PDB entry 3UB7 | X-ray diffraction, 1.40 A resolution | chains A and B

== Chain A (and B) ==
Molecule: chemoreceptor TlpB
From: Helicobacter pylori
Notes: fragment: Periplasmic portion; chain B of this document is another copy of the same molecule, construct and numbering; everything in this record applies to it too
Chain sequence (181 residues; numbered 31 to 211; the number before each row is that of its first residue):
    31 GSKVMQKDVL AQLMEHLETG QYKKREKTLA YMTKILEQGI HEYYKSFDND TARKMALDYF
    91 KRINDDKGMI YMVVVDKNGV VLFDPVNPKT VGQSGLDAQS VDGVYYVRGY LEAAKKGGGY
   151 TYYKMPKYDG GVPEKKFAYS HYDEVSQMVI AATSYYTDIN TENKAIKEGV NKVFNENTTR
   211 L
Not modelled in the structure: 31-41, 202-211 (chain B: 31-40, 202-211)
Ligand contacts: acetamide (ACM): Val103, Asp114, Val116, Asn117, Tyr136, Tyr140, Tyr153, Met155, Lys166
Reported in the primary citation:
  - mutagenesis - D114N: unchanged expression

== Interface between chain A and chain B ==
Contacting residue pairs (53; chain A residue first):
  Leu47(A) with Ile196(B), hydrophobic
  Gly50(A) with Ile196(B)
  Gln51(A) with Ile196(B)
  Lys54(A) with Glu192(B), salt bridge; Asn193(B)
  Thr58(A) with Met99(B)
  Tyr61(A) with Ile93(B); Gly98(B); Met99(B); Ile100(B), hydrogen bond (side chain-backbone)
  Met62(A) with Ile65(B), hydrophobic
  Lys64(A) with Asp96(B)
  Ile65(A) with Tyr89(B), hydrogen bond (backbone-side chain); Asp96(B)
  Gln68(A) with Tyr89(B); Arg92(B), hydrogen bond (backbone-side chain); Asp96(B), hydrogen bond
  Gly69(A) with Tyr89(B)
  Glu72(A) with Tyr73(B); Met85(B); Asp88(B); Tyr89(B); Arg92(B), salt bridge
  Tyr73(A) with Gly69(B), hydrogen bond (side chain-backbone); Glu72(B); Tyr73(B), hydrophobic
  Lys75(A) with Asp88(B), salt bridge; Arg92(B)
  Ser76(A) with Phe77(B); Met85(B)
  Phe77(A) with Ser76(B); Phe77(B), hydrophobic
  Met85(A) with Glu72(B)
  Asp88(A) with Glu72(B)
  Tyr89(A) with Ile65(B), hydrogen bond (side chain-backbone); Gln68(B); Gly69(B); Glu72(B), hydrogen bond (backbone-side chain)
  Arg92(A) with Glu72(B), salt bridge
  Ile93(A) with Tyr61(B)
  Asp96(A) with Lys64(B); Ile65(B); Gln68(B), hydrogen bond
  Gly98(A) with Tyr61(B)
  Met99(A) with Thr58(B); Tyr61(B)
  Ile100(A) with Tyr61(B), hydrogen bond (backbone-side chain)
  Glu192(A) with Lys54(B), salt bridge
  Asn193(A) with Lys54(B)
  Ile196(A) with Leu47(B), hydrophobic; Gly50(B); Gln51(B)
  Val200(A) with Leu43(B), hydrophobic
Other interface residues (no listed pair), chain A (31 interface residues in all): Arg55, Leu66
Other interface residues (no listed pair), chain B (30 interface residues in all): Arg55, Met62, Leu66

== Overview ==
Chain A and chain B form an interface of 31 and 30 residues respectively; the contacts include 9 hydrogen
bonds and 5 salt bridges. Polar contacts include Lys54(A)-Glu192(B), Glu72(A)-Arg92(B) and Lys75(A)-Asp88(B).
Ligands of chain A: acetamide. From the paper: D114N of chain A leaves expression unchanged.
Both chains are chemoreceptor TlpB (Helicobacter pylori). Entry 3UB7 (Periplasmic portion of the Helicobacter
pylori chemoreceptor TlpB with acetamide bound) was determined by X-ray diffraction, deposited together with
3UB6, 3UB9 and 4EXO.
